Entry 3ODA (X-ray diffraction, 2.64 A resolution); this record covers chains B and J of the 4 polymer chains in the assembly.

Chain B:
Molecule: Poly [ADP-ribose] polymerase 1
From: Homo sapiens
Notes: EC 2.4.2.30; fragment: PARP-1 zinc finger 1, Zn1
UniProt: P09874 (PARP1_HUMAN); numbering as in UniProt (aligned over 2-96)
Chain sequence (116 residues; each row starts with the number of its first residue; numbers below 1 keep their minus sign (Met-19 is residue -19)):
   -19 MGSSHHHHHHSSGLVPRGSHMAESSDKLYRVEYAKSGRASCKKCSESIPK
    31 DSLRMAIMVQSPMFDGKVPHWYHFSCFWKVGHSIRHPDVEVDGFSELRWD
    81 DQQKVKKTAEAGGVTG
Disordered / not traced: -19 to 5, 92-96
Construct notes: expression tag (-19 to 1)
Metal / ion sites: Zn2+: Cys21, Cys24, His53, Cys56
UniProt features mapped onto this chain:
  - zinc finger: Tyr9 to Gly93 (PARP-type 1)
  - binding site (Zn(2+)): Cys21, Cys24, His53, Cys56
  - modified residue: Ala2 (N-acetylalanine), Ser41 (Phosphoserine)
Reported in the primary citation:
  - binding site for the 10-nt DNA strand: Lys15 to Lys22, Arg34, Val48
  - binding site for the 10-nt DNA strand (chain J): Phe44
  - mutagenesis - R18A, R34A, F44A, F44A/V48A: abolished binding to DNA
  - mutagenesis - S41A, P42G, M43A: unchanged catalytic activity
  - mutagenesis - F44A, F44A/V48A, D45A, V48A: decreased catalytic activity on DNA
  - mutagenesis - Q40A: decreased catalytic activity
  - mutagenesis - Q40A, D45A: unchanged binding to DNA
  - post-translational modification sites: Ser41 (citing earlier work)

Chain J:
Molecule: 10-nt DNA strand
Sequence (10 nucleotides; row label = number of the first residue in the row):
     1 GCCTGCAGGC

Chain B / chain J interface:
Contacting residue pairs - 13 pairs, chain B then chain J:
  Lys15(B) - DG8(J)  sugar contact
  Ser16(B) - DG8(J)  hydrogen bond to the phosphate
  Ser16(B) - DG9(J)  hydrogen bond to the phosphate
  Arg18(B) - DG8(J)  hydrogen bond to the sugar
  Arg18(B) - DG9(J)  sugar contact
  Ala19(B) - DG9(J)  phosphate contact
  Ala19(B) - DC10(J)  phosphate contact
  Ser20(B) - DC10(J)  hydrogen bond to the phosphate
  Lys22(B) - DC10(J)  salt bridge to the phosphate
  Arg34(B) - DG9(J)  salt bridge to the phosphate
  Val48(B) - DC10(J)  base contact
  Pro49(B) - DC10(J)  base contact
  Trp51(B) - DC10(J)  phosphate contact
Other interface residues (no listed pair), chain B (11 interface residues in all): Phe44
Other interface residues (no listed pair), chain J (4 interface residues in all): DA7

In short:
11 residues of chain B face 4 of chain J across their interface, with 4 hydrogen bonds and 2 salt bridges.
Polar pairs include Arg18(B)-DG8(J), Ser16(B)-DG8(J) and Ser16(B)-DG9(J). From the paper: a binding site for
the 10-nt DNA strand at Lys15(B), Arg34(B) and Val48(B); R18A, R34A and F44A of chain B, among others, abolish
binding to DNA; 10 substitutions were tested in all.
Chain B is Poly [ADP-ribose] polymerase 1 (Homo sapiens) and chain J is a 10-nt DNA strand; the structure,
Human PARP-1 zinc finger 1 (Zn1) bound to DNA, was determined by X-ray diffraction (same publication as 3OD8,
3ODC and 3ODE).
